8V7L - chains D and J of the 11 polymer chains in the assembly; structure by electron microscopy, 2.90 A resolution.

== Chain D ==
Molecule: Histone H2B
From: Xenopus laevis
UniProtKB: P02281 (H2B11_XENLA); residues 1-122 here correspond to UniProt positions 5-126 (UniProt number = residue number + 4)
Amino-acid sequence (122 residues; each row starts with the number of its first residue):
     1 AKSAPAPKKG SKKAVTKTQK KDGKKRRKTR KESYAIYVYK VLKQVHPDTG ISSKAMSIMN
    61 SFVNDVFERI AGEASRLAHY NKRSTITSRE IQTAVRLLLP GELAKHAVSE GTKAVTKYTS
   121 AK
Unresolved in the structure: 1-26
Differences from the reference sequence: engineered mutation Thr29 (Ser33 in P02281)

== Chain J ==
Molecule: Widom 601 DNA (147-mer) with 60 base pairs flanking DNA (forward strand)
Sequence (207 nucleotides; numbered 1 to 207; the number before each row is that of its first residue):
     1 CTGGAGAATC CCGGTGCCGA GGCCGCTCAA TTGGTCGTAG ACAGCTCTAG CACCGCTTAA
    61 ACGCACGTAC GCGCTGTCCC CCGCGTTTTA ACCGCCAAGG GGATTACTCC CTAGTCTCCA
   121 GGCACGTGTC AGATATATAC ATCCTGTGCA TGTATTGAAC AGCGACCTTG CCGGTGCCAG
   181 TCGGATAGTG TTCCGAGCTC CCACTCT
Unresolved in the structure: 141-207

== Interface between chain D and chain J ==
Residue-residue contacts (14):
  Thr29(D) with DT104(J), hydrogen bond to the phosphate
  Arg30(D) with DT27(J), sugar contact; DC28(J), sugar contact
  Tyr39(D) with DG21(J), hydrogen bond to the phosphate
  Gly50(D) with DG21(J), phosphate contact
  Ile51(D) with DG21(J), phosphate contact
  Ser52(D) with DA20(J), phosphate contact
  Ser53(D) with DA20(J), hydrogen bond to the phosphate
  Arg83(D) with DG40(J), phosphate contact; DA41(J), salt bridge to the phosphate
  Ser84(D) with DA39(J), phosphate contact; DG40(J), hydrogen bond to the phosphate
  Thr85(D) with DA39(J), hydrogen bond to the phosphate; DG40(J), hydrogen bond to the phosphate
Interface residues without a listed pair, chain D (13 interface residues in all): Arg27, Lys82, Arg89
Interface residues without a listed pair, chain J (9 interface residues in all): DT105

== Overview ==
Chain D and chain J form an interface of 13 and 9 residues respectively; the contacts include 6 hydrogen bonds
and 1 salt bridge. Polar contacts include Thr29(D)-DT104(J), Tyr39(D)-DG21(J) and Ser53(D)-DA20(J).
Chain D is Histone H2B (Xenopus laevis) and chain J is Widom 601 DNA (147-mer) with 60 base pairs flanking DNA
(forward strand); the structure, Cryo-EM structure of singly-bound SNF2h-nucleosome complex with SNF2h at
inactive SHL2 (conformation 2), was determined by electron microscopy together with 8V4Y and 8V6V from the
same study.
